PDB entry 6RDM | electron microscopy, 3.44 A resolution | chains S and Z of the 20 polymer chains in the assembly

== Chain S ==
Molecule: ATP synthase gamma chain, mitochondrial
From: Polytomella sp. Pringsheim 198.80
Reference sequence: Q4LDE7 (Q4LDE7_9CHLO); residues 1-317 here = UniProt positions 1-317
Sequence (317 residues; numbered 1 to 317; the number before each row is that of its first residue):
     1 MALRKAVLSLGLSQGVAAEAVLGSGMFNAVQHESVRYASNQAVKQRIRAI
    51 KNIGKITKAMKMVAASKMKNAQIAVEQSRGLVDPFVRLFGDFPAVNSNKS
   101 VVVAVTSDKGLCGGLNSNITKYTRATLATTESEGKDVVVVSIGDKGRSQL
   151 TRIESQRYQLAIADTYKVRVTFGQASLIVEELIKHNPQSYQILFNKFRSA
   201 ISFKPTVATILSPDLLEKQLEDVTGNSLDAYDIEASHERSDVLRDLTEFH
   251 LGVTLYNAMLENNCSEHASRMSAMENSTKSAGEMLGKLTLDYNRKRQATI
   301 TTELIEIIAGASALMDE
Not modelled in the structure: 1-38, 316-317

== Chain Z ==
Molecule: ATP synthase subunit beta
From: Polytomella sp. Pringsheim 198.80
Notes: EC 7.1.2.2
Reference sequence: A0ZW41 (A0ZW41_9CHLO); residue numbers follow UniProt; this construct covers 1-574
Sequence (574 residues; numbered 1 to 574; the number before each row is that of its first residue):
     1 MALRYAAGLAKNVVQRQGASLNIARAFAAEPAPAIDAGYVSQVIGPVVDV
    51 RFDGELPSILSSLEVEGHSVRLVLEVAQHMGDNTVRCIAMDSTDGLVRGQ
   101 KVVDTGSPIKVPVGRGTLGRIMNVIGEPVDEQGPIDAADIWSIHREAPEF
   151 TEQSTEQEILVTGIKVVDLLAPYQRGGKIGLFGGAGVGKTVLIMELINNV
   201 AKAHGGFSVFAGVGERTREGNDLYREMIESGVIKLGAERGNSKCTLVYGQ
   251 MNEPPGARARVALTGLTVAEYFRDIEGQDVLLFVDNIFRFTQANSEVSAL
   301 LGRIPSAVGYQPTLATDLGGLQERITTTTKGSITSVQAVYVPADDLTDPA
   351 PATTFAHLDATTVLSRSIAELGIYPAVDPLDSTSRMLNPNVIGAEHYNVA
   401 RGVQKVLQDYKNLQDIIAILGMDELSEEDKLTVARARKIQRFLSQPFQVA
   451 EVFTGTPGKYVDLADTISGFQGVLTGKYDDLPEMAFYMVGDIKEVKEKAD
   501 KMAKDIASRKEADNKKVSEELKDIPSLDKLVSEIKEVVIEEDDGLEEDFK
   551 AEALSSETVVLNEEGKSVPLPKKN
Not modelled in the structure: 1-36
Differences from the reference sequence: conflict Ala350 (Gly in A0ZW41), Leu387 (Arg in A0ZW41)

== How chain S and chain Z interact ==
Contacting residue pairs (19):
  Lys61(S) with Ile419(Z)
  Ala65(S) with Ile419(Z), hydrophobic
  Lys69(S) with Ile419(Z), hydrogen bond (side chain-backbone); Leu420(Z), hydrogen bond (side chain-backbone)
  Asn293(S) with Asp345(Z)
  Arg296(S) with Ala343(Z); Asp345(Z), salt bridge; Asp348(Z), salt bridge
  Gln297(S) with Val308(Z); Asp345(Z); Thr347(Z), hydrogen bond; Asp348(Z)
  Ile300(S) with Val308(Z)
  Thr301(S) with Val308(Z)
  Leu304(S) with Pro305(Z), hydrophobic; Val308(Z); Gly309(Z)
  Ile308(S) with Ile304(Z), hydrophobic; Pro305(Z), hydrophobic
Other interface residues (no listed pair), chain S (12 interface residues in all): Met62, Glu275
Other interface residues (no listed pair), chain Z (15 interface residues in all): Ser306, Ala307, Asp344, Pro349, Asp415

== Summary ==
12 residues of chain S face 15 of chain Z across their interface, with 3 hydrogen bonds and 2 salt bridges.
Among the polar pairs are Arg296(S)-Asp345(Z), Arg296(S)-Asp348(Z) and Lys69(S)-Ile419(Z).
Chain S is ATP synthase gamma chain, mitochondrial and chain Z is ATP synthase subunit beta, both from
Polytomella sp. Pringsheim 198.80; the structure, Cryo-EM structure of Polytomella F-ATP synthase, Rotary
substate 1B, focussed refinement of F1 head and rotor, was determined by electron microscopy (same publication
as 6RD4, 6RD5, 6RD6, 6RD7, 6RD8, 6RD9 and 46 further entries).
